Entry 7TL4 (X-ray diffraction, 1.80 A resolution); this record covers chain A.

[Chain A]
Protein: DNA primase large subunit
Organism: Saccharomyces cerevisiae
Notes: fragment: C-terminal domain
Reference sequence: A0A7I9C0U2 (A0A7I9C0U2_YEASX); residues 316-512 here = UniProt positions 316-512
Amino-acid sequence (201 residues; numbered 312 to 512; the number before each row is that of its first residue):
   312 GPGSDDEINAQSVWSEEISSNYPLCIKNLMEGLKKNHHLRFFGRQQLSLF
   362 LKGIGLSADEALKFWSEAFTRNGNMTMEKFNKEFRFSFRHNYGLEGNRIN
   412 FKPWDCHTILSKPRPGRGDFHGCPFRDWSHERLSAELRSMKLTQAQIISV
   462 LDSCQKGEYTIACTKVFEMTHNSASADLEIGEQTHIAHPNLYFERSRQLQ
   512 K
Not modelled in the structure: 312-315, 484-496
Differences from the reference sequence: expression tag (312-315); engineered mutation Phe352 (Tyr in A0A7I9C0U2), Phe353 (Tyr in A0A7I9C0U2), Phe395 (Tyr in A0A7I9C0U2), Phe397 (Tyr in A0A7I9C0U2), Phe412 (Tyr in A0A7I9C0U2), Phe431 (Tyr in A0A7I9C0U2)
Bound ions: 4Fe-4S cluster Fe: Cys336, Cys417, Cys434, Cys474
Small-molecule neighbours: 4Fe-4S cluster (SF4): Pro334, Leu335, Cys336, Cys417, Ile420, Gly433, Cys434, Pro435, Phe436, Tyr470, Thr471, Cys474, Pro500

[Overview]
Chain A binds 4Fe-4S cluster. The 4Fe-4S cluster Fe site is built by Cys336, Cys417, Cys434 and Cys474.
Chain A is DNA primase large subunit (Saccharomyces cerevisiae); the structure, Crystal Structure of Yeast
p58C Multi-Tyrosine Mutant 6YF, was determined by X-ray diffraction together with 7TL2 and 7TL3 from the same
study.
